1LXT - chain A; structure by X-ray diffraction, 2.70 A resolution.

== Chain A ==
Molecule: Phosphoglucomutase (dephospho form)
Organism: Oryctolagus cuniculus
Notes: EC 5.4.2.2
UniProtKB: P00949 (PGMU_RABIT); residues 1-561 here = UniProt positions 1-561
Amino-acid sequence (561 residues; each row starts with the number of its first residue):
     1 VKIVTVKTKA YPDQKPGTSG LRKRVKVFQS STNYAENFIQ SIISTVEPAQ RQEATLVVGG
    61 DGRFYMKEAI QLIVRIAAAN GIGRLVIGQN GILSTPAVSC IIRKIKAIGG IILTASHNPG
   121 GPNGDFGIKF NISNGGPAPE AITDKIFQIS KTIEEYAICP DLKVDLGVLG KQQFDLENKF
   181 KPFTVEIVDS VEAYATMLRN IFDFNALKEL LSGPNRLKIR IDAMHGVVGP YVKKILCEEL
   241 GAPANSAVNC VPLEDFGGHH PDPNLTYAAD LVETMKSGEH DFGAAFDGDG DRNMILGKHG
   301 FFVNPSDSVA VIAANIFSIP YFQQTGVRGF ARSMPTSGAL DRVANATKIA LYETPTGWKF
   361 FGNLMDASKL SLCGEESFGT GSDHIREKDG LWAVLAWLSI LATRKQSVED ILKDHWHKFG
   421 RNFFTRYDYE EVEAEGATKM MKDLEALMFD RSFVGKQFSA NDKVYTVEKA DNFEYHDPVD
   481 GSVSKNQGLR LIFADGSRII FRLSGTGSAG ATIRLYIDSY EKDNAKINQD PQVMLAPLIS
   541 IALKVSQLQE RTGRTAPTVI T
UniProt features mapped onto this chain:
  - binding site (alpha-D-glucose 1,6-bisphosphate): E376
Bound ions: Cd2+: S116, D287, D289, D291 (together with sulfate ion)

== In short ==
The Cd2+ site is built by S116, D287, D289 and D291. Curated annotation (UniProt) lists alpha-D-glucose
1,6-bisphosphate-binding residue E376.
Chain A is Phosphoglucomutase (dephospho form) (Oryctolagus cuniculus); the structure, Structure of
phosphotransferase phosphoglucomutase from rabbit, was determined by X-ray diffraction (same publication as
3PMG).
